Entry 8S39 (X-ray diffraction, 2.00 A resolution); this record covers chains A and C of the 3 polymer chains in the assembly.

== Chain A (and C) ==
Name: Glutamate dehydrogenase
Source organism: Medicago truncatula
Notes: chain C of this document is another copy of the same molecule, construct and numbering; everything in this record applies to it too
Reference sequence: G7JYL4 (G7JYL4_MEDTR); numbering as in UniProt (aligned over 1-411)
Amino-acid sequence (414 residues; each row starts with the number of its first residue; numbers below 1 keep their minus sign (Ser-2 is residue -2)):
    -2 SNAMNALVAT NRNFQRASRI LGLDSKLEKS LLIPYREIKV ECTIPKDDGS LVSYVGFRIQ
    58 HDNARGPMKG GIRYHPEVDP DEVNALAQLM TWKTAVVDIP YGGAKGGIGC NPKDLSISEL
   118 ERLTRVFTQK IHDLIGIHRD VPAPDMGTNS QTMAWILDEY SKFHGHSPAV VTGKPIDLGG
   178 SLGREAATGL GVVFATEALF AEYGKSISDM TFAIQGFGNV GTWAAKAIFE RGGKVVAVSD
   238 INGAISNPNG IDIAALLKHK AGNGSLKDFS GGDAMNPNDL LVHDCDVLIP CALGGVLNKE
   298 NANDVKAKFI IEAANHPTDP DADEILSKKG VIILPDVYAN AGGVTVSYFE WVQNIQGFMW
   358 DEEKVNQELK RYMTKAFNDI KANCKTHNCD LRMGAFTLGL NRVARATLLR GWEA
Disordered / not traced: -2 to 6 (chain C: -2)
Differences from the reference sequence: expression tag (-2 to 0)
Ion coordination: Ca2+: Ser27, Ile30, Glu38; Na+: Asp44 (shared with Asp44(C) of chain C)
Ligand contacts: NAD (nicotinamide-adenine-dinucleotide): Lys90, Thr185, Gln212, Gly213, Phe214, Gly215, Asn216, Val217, Gly218, Ser236, Asp237, Ile238, Cys288, Ala289, Leu290, Ala310, Ala311, Asn312, Asn337

== Interface between chain A and chain C ==
Pairs across the interface - 42 pairs, chain A then chain C:
  Ala61(A) with Leu175(C)
  Pro64(A) with His163(C)
  His135(A) with His163(C)
  Tyr345(A) with Gly354(C), hydrogen bond (side chain-backbone); Phe355(C)
  Trp348(A) with Gly354(C)
  Val349(A) with Gln353(C); Gly354(C); Phe355(C), hydrophobic
  Ile352(A) with Ile352(C)
  Gln353(A) with Gln353(C), hydrogen bond (side chain-backbone)
  Trp357(A) with Phe355(C), hydrophobic
  Glu365(A) with Phe355(C)
  Arg368(A) with Phe355(C); Asp358(C), salt bridge
  Tyr369(A) with Phe355(C)
  Arg402(A) with Asp174(C), salt bridge
  Ala403(A) with Leu175(C), hydrophobic
  Leu406(A) with Gln148(C), hydrogen bond (backbone-side chain); Ala151(C); Trp152(C); Pro172(C), hydrophobic; Asp174(C); Leu175(C), hydrophobic
  Arg407(A) with Arg122(C), hydrogen bond (backbone-side chain); Trp152(C); Asp155(C), salt bridge; His163(C); Leu175(C)
  Gly408(A) with Glu118(C); Arg122(C)
  Trp409(A) with Glu118(C), hydrogen bond (backbone-side chain); Arg122(C)
  Glu410(A) with Ser115(C); Glu118(C), hydrogen bond (backbone-side chain); Arg119(C), salt bridge; Arg122(C), hydrogen bond (backbone-side chain); Lys159(C)
  Ala411(A) with Arg122(C); Gln126(C); Glu156(C); Lys159(C), hydrogen bond (backbone-side chain)
Interface residues without a listed pair, chain A (23 interface residues in all): Gly63, Arg136, Phe346
Interface residues without a listed pair, chain C (22 interface residues in all): Gly162, Met356

== Summary ==
The interface between chain A and chain C involves 23 residues on one side and 22 on the other; the contacts
include 8 hydrogen bonds and 4 salt bridges. Polar contacts include Arg368(A)-Asp358(C), Arg402(A)-Asp174(C)
and Arg407(A)-Asp155(C). Bound to chain A: NAD.
Chain A and chain C are both Glutamate dehydrogenase (Medicago truncatula); the structure, Crystal structure
of Medicago truncatula glutamate dehydrogenase 2 in complex with isophthalic acid and NAD, was determined by
X-ray diffraction, deposited together with 8S38, 8S3A, 8S3B, 8S3C and 8S3D.
